5L75 - chains A and G of the 4 polymer chains in the assembly; structure by X-ray diffraction, 3.70 A resolution.

Chain A:
Protein: Lipopolysaccharide ABC transporter, ATP-binding protein LptB
Organism: Klebsiella pneumoniae IS22
UniProtKB: W1B6A5 (W1B6A5_KLEPN); residue numbers follow UniProt; this construct covers 1-241
Sequence (241 residues; numbered 1 to 241; the number before each row is that of its first residue):
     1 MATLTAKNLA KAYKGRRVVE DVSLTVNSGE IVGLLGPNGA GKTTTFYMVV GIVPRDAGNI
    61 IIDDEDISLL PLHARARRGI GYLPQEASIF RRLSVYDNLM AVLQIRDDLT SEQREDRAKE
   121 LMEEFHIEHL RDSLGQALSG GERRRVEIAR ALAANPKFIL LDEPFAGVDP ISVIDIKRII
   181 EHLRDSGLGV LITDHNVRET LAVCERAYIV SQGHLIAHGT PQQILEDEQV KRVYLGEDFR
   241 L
Unresolved in the structure: 1, 237-241
Bound ions: platinum (II) ion near Glu30 (its only coordinating residue here)

Chain G:
Protein: FIG000906: Predicted Permease
Organism: Klebsiella pneumoniae IS22
UniProtKB: W1B8C5 (W1B8C5_KLEPN); residues 1-360 here = UniProt positions 1-360
Sequence (360 residues; each row starts with the number of its first residue):
     1 MQAFGVLDRY IGKTIFNTIM MTLFMLVSLS GIIKFVDQLK KSGQGSYDAL GAGLYTILSV
    61 PKDIQIFFPM AALLGALLGL GMLAQRSELV VMQASGFTRL QVALAVMKTA IPLVLLTMAI
   121 GEWVAPQGEQ MARNYRAQQM YGGSLLSTQQ GLWAKDGHNF VYIERVKGND ELGGVSIYAF
   181 NPERRLQSVR YAASAKFDSE NKVWRLSQVD ESDLTDPKQV TGSQMVSGTW KTNLTPDKLG
   241 VVALDPDALS ISGLHNYVKY LKSSGQDPGR YQLNMWSKIF QPLSVAVMML MALSFIFGPL
   301 RSVPMGVRVV TGISFGFIFY VLDQIFGPLT LVYGIPPIIG ALLPSASFFL ISLWLMMRKA
Unresolved in the structure: 1-5, 202-203, 227-232, 261-267
Bound ions: platinum (II) ion near Met305 (its only coordinating residue here)
Reported in the primary citation:
  - mutagenesis - K34E/R136E, S223P, G228P/W230P, G228P, W230P: decreased growth
  - mutagenesis - K40E/K41E: unchanged growth

Interface between chain A and chain G:
Contacting residue pairs (34):
  Leu72(A) - Gln93(G)
  Leu72(A) - Ala94(G)  hydrophobic
  His73(A) - Gln93(G)
  His73(A) - Gly96(G)
  His73(A) - Thr98(G)
  Ala76(A) - Gln93(G)
  Ala76(A) - Ala94(G)
  Ala76(A) - Gly96(G)
  Tyr82(A) - Ala94(G)
  Glu86(A) - Arg86(G)
  Glu86(A) - Ser87(G)  hydrogen bond
  Ser88(A) - Arg86(G)
  Ser88(A) - Ser87(G)
  Ser88(A) - Val91(G)
  Phe90(A) - Tyr10(G)  hydrophobic
  Phe90(A) - Glu88(G)
  Phe90(A) - Val91(G)  hydrophobic
  Phe90(A) - Met92(G)  hydrophobic
  Arg91(A) - Arg86(G)
  Arg91(A) - Glu88(G)  hydrogen bond (backbone-side chain)
  Arg92(A) - Tyr10(G)
  Arg92(A) - Lys13(G)  hydrogen bond (backbone-side chain)
  Arg92(A) - Arg86(G)
  Leu93(A) - Tyr10(G)  hydrophobic
  Asp97(A) - Val6(G)
  Ala101(A) - Val6(G)  hydrophobic
  Ala101(A) - Leu7(G)  hydrophobic
  Val102(A) - Ser95(G)
  Gln104(A) - Val6(G)
  Ile105(A) - Ser95(G)
  Ile105(A) - Gly96(G)
  Ile105(A) - Phe97(G)
  Arg150(A) - Val91(G)
  Ala154(A) - Ser95(G)
Also at the interface, not in a pair above, chain A (20 interface residues in all): Ile80, Pro84, Met100
Also at the interface, not in a pair above, chain G (18 interface residues in all): Val90, Arg99, Gln101
Interface features reported in the paper:
  - pairs named by the authors: Tyr10(G)-Phe90(A) (hydrophobic contact), Val91(G)-Phe90(A) (hydrophobic contact)
  - interface residues, chain A: Leu72(A), Tyr82(A), Glu86(A), Phe90(A), Arg91(A), Val102(A), Arg150(A)
  - interface residues, chain G: Arg86(G), Ser87(G), Glu88(G), Val91(G), Ala94(G), Phe97(G)

In short:
20 residues of chain A face 18 of chain G across their interface; the contacts include 3 hydrogen bonds. Polar
pairs include Glu86(A)-Ser87(G), Arg91(A)-Glu88(G) and Arg92(A)-Lys13(G). The paper describes hydrophobic
contacts between Tyr10(G) and Phe90(A) and Val91(G) and Phe90(A). From the paper: K34E/R136E, S223P and
G228P/W230P of chain G, among others, reduce growth; interface residues Leu72(A), Tyr82(A) and Arg86(G) among
others; 6 substitutions were tested in all.
Here chain A is Lipopolysaccharide ABC transporter, ATP-binding protein LptB and chain G is FIG000906:
Predicted Permease, both from Klebsiella pneumoniae IS22. Entry 5L75 (A protein structure) was determined by
X-ray diffraction.
